4Y77 - chains L and V of the 34 polymer chains in the assembly; structure by X-ray diffraction, 2.50 A resolution.

== Chain L ==
Molecule: Proteasome subunit beta type-6
Organism: Saccharomyces cerevisiae (strain ATCC 204508 / S288c)
Notes: EC 3.4.25.1
UniProtKB: P23724 (PSB6_YEAST); residues 1-222 here correspond to UniProt positions 20-241 (UniProt number = residue number + 19)
Sequence (222 residues; numbered 1 to 222; the number before each row is that of its first residue):
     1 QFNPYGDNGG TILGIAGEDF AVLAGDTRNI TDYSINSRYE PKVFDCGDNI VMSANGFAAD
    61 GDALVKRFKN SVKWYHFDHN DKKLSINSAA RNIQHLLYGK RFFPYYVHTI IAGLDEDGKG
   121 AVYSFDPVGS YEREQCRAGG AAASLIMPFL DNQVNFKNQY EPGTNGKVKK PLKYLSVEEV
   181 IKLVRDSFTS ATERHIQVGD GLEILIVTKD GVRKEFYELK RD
Metal / ion sites: Mg2+: Asp222 (shared with Ile163(V), Asp166(V), Ser169(V) of chain V)

== Chain V ==
Molecule: Proteasome subunit beta type-2
Organism: Saccharomyces cerevisiae (strain ATCC 204508 / S288c)
Notes: EC 3.4.25.1
UniProtKB: P25043 (PSB2_YEAST); residues 1-232 here correspond to UniProt positions 30-261 (UniProt number = residue number + 29)
Sequence (232 residues; row label = number of the first residue in the row):
     1 TTIVGVKFNN GVVIAADTRS TQGPIVADKN CAKLHRISPK IWCAGAGTAA DTEAVTQLIG
    61 SNIELHSLYT SREPRVVSAL QMLKQHLFKY QGHIGAYLIV AGVDPTGSHL FSIHAHGSTD
   121 VGYYLSLGSG SLAAMAVLES HWKQDLTKEE AIKLASDAIQ AGIWNDLGSG SNVDVCVMEI
   181 GKDAEYLRNY LTPNVREEKQ KSYKFPRGTT AVLKESIVNI CDIQEEQVDI TA
Disordered / not traced: 223-232
Curated features (UniProtKB/Swiss-Prot):
  - active site: Thr1 (Nucleophile)
Metal / ion sites: Mg2+: Ile163, Asp166, Ser169 (shared with Asp222(L) of chain L)

== How chain L and chain V interact ==
Contacting residue pairs (58; chain L residue first):
  Arg28(L) with Leu167(V)
  Ile30(L) with Leu167(V), hydrophobic
  Asp32(L) with Leu167(V)
  Tyr33(L) with Asn165(V); Asp166(V); Leu167(V), hydrogen bond (backbone-backbone); Gly168(V)
  Ile35(L) with Trp164(V); Leu167(V), hydrophobic
  Arg38(L) with Trp164(V), hydrogen bond (side chain-backbone); Asn165(V)
  Phe149(L) with Tyr203(V)
  Asn152(L) with Phe205(V)
  Gln153(L) with Tyr203(V); Phe205(V)
  Asn158(L) with Thr209(V)
  Gln159(L) with Phe205(V); Thr209(V)
  Tyr160(L) with Thr209(V), hydrogen bond (backbone-backbone); Ala211(V), hydrophobic
  Pro162(L) with Pro206(V), hydrophobic; Arg207(V); Gly208(V)
  Gly166(L) with Ala211(V)
  Glu179(L) with Lys201(V)
  Lys182(L) with Gln200(V)
  Leu183(L) with Tyr203(V)
  Arg185(L) with Glu197(V), salt bridge; Gln200(V), hydrogen bond
  Asp186(L) with Lys199(V); Gln200(V), hydrogen bond (side chain-backbone); Lys201(V), hydrogen bond (side chain-backbone); Tyr203(V), hydrogen bond
  Thr189(L) with Arg196(V), hydrogen bond
  Ser190(L) with Arg196(V), hydrogen bond
  Glu193(L) with Val26(V); Lys29(V), salt bridge; Arg196(V)
  Arg194(L) with Ile25(V); Val26(V), hydrogen bond (side chain-backbone); Ala27(V), hydrogen bond (side chain-backbone); Asp28(V); Lys29(V)
  His195(L) with Pro24(V); Ile25(V)
  Ile196(L) with Arg19(V); Pro24(V), hydrogen bond (backbone-backbone); Val26(V), hydrophobic; Leu167(V)
  Lys220(L) with Asn194(V), hydrogen bond (side chain-backbone)
  Arg221(L) with Trp164(V)
  Asp222(L) with Arg19(V), salt bridge; Ile163(V); Trp164(V); Ser169(V); Gly170(V); Ser171(V), hydrogen bond (side chain-backbone); Asn194(V)
Interface residues without a listed pair, chain L (32 interface residues in all): Ser34, Leu145, Glu161, Glu218
Interface residues without a listed pair, chain V (32 interface residues in all): Thr21, Gly23, Val195

== Summary ==
The chain L/chain V interface involves 32 residues from each chain; the contacts include 14 hydrogen bonds and
3 salt bridges. Polar pairs include Arg185(L)-Glu197(V), Glu193(L)-Lys29(V) and Asp222(L)-Arg19(V). UniProt
lists active-site residue Thr1(V) on chain V.
Here chain L is Proteasome subunit beta type-6 and chain V is Proteasome subunit beta type-2, both from
Saccharomyces cerevisiae (strain ATCC 204508 / S288c). Entry 4Y77 (Yeast 20S proteasome in complex with
Ac-LAF-ep) was determined by X-ray diffraction (same publication as 4Y69, 4Y6A, 4Y6V, 4Y6Z, 4Y70, 4Y74 and 34
further entries).
